PDB entry 7PUA | electron microscopy, 3.60 A resolution | chains CA and Cp of the 84 polymer chains in the assembly

Chain CA:
Molecule: 9S rRNA
From: Trypanosoma brucei brucei
Sequence (621 nucleotides; numbered 1 to 621; the number before each row is that of its first residue):
     1 UAAAUUAUGGUCAAUUGUUAGUAUUCAUAUUAAUUUUUUUAAAUGUUUUA
    51 UCAUUUUAUAAAGGUUUAUUUUUGAAAGAUUUUUUGUAUAAAAUUUUAGG
   101 AAUAGUUAAUAAUAAUUUAUAAUUUUGAUUAGAUUGUUUUGUUAAUGCUA
   151 UUAGAUGGGUGUGGAAAAAUAAAAAAAAUAAUUAAUAUAUAUCAAUAAUA
   201 AAUUAAAUUAAUCUAUUAGUCAGAAAUGGAUGCCAGCCGUUGCGGUAAUU
   251 UCUAUGCUUUUAAAUAUUAUACAAUUAUCAUAUUAAAUUGUUAAGUGCUG
   301 AUUUAACCAAUAAAAAUAUAAAUAAUUUUUAUUUGUUUUUAAACACCAUU
   351 AGGUAUAUGCAAAUAUAAAAUUAUAGUAAUUAUAAAUUAUAUUAUAUUAU
   401 AUUUAUUCAUAUAAUUAAUAGGAUAAUAUUUGUAGUUUUUGAUACCAUGA
   451 UAAGGAUUAUAAAUUGAAAGUGUUAAUAUCAUAAUCAAAAUUUAUUAUUU
   501 AUAUUAAAUAUGUAUGUGUAGAUAAAAUAAGAAAUUAAAAAGGUAUUGUU
   551 GCCCACCAAUUUUUAUAAUAAAAAUAACGUGCAGUAAUUAAUAUAUUUAU
   601 AAAAAUAUAUUUUUUUUUUUU
Not modelled in the structure: 186-197, 208-215, 274-284, 330-344, 357-401, 533-551, 612-621
Sequence notes: expression tag (614-621)
Ion coordination: Mg2+ site 1 near U65 (its only coordinating residue here); Mg2+ site 2: A68, U94, U95; Mg2+ site 3 near A76 (its only coordinating residue here); Mg2+ site 4 near A128 (its only coordinating residue here)

Chain Cp:
Name: Protein FYV4, mitochondrial
From: Trypanosoma brucei brucei
UniProtKB: Q389L3 (Q389L3_TRYB2); numbering as in UniProt (aligned over 1-187)
Amino-acid sequence (187 residues; each row starts with the number of its first residue):
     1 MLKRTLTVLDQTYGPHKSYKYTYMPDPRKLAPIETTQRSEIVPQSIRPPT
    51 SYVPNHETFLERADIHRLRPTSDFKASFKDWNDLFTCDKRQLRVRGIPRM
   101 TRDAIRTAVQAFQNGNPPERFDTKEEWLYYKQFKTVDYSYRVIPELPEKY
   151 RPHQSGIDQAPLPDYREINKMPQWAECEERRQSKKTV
Not modelled in the structure: 1-14, 183-187

How chain CA and chain Cp interact:
Residue-residue contacts - 39 pairs, chain CA then chain Cp:
  U44(CA) / Leu-68(Cp)  phosphate contact
  G45(CA) / His-66(Cp)  hydrogen bond to the base
  G45(CA) / Arg-67(Cp)  hydrogen bond to the base
  G45(CA) / Leu-68(Cp)  phosphate contact
  G45(CA) / Thr-123(Cp)  hydrogen bond to the base
  G45(CA) / Trp-127(Cp)  stacking on the base
  G45(CA) / Tyr-138(Cp)  sugar contact
  G45(CA) / Tyr-140(Cp)  hydrogen bond to the base
  U46(CA) / Asp-137(Cp)  base contact
  U46(CA) / Tyr-138(Cp)  base contact
  U46(CA) / Ser-139(Cp)  base contact
  U47(CA) / Ser-139(Cp)  base contact
  U47(CA) / Tyr-140(Cp)  hydrogen bond to the phosphate
  U48(CA) / Ser-139(Cp)  base contact
  U48(CA) / Tyr-140(Cp)  base contact
  A53(CA) / Val-142(Cp)  phosphate contact
  U57(CA) / Arg-141(Cp)  hydrogen bond to the base
  U170(CA) / Val-136(Cp)  phosphate contact
  A180(CA) / Thr-107(Cp)  base contact
  A180(CA) / Ala-111(Cp)  sugar contact
  A180(CA) / Arg-120(Cp)  sugar contact
  A181(CA) / Thr-107(Cp)  sugar contact
  A181(CA) / Gln-110(Cp)  hydrogen bond to the sugar
  A181(CA) / Ala-111(Cp)  phosphate contact
  A181(CA) / Asn-114(Cp)  hydrogen bond to the phosphate
  A181(CA) / Asn-116(Cp)  hydrogen bond to the phosphate
  U182(CA) / Gln-110(Cp)  sugar contact
  U182(CA) / Asn-114(Cp)  hydrogen bond to the phosphate
  U183(CA) / Arg-38(Cp)  base contact
  U183(CA) / Ser-39(Cp)  base contact
  U183(CA) / Gln-44(Cp)  hydrogen bond to the base
  U183(CA) / Asp-88(Cp)  hydrogen bond to the sugar
  U183(CA) / Arg-106(Cp)  sugar contact
  A184(CA) / Asp-88(Cp)  phosphate contact
  A184(CA) / Lys-89(Cp)  phosphate contact
  A184(CA) / Arg-90(Cp)  base contact
  A184(CA) / Arg-106(Cp)  salt bridge to the phosphate
  A185(CA) / Lys-89(Cp)  phosphate contact
  A185(CA) / Arg-90(Cp)  phosphate contact
Also at the interface, not in a pair above, chain CA (18 interface residues in all): A42, A43, U49, A169
Also at the interface, not in a pair above, chain Cp (28 interface residues in all): Val-42, Arg-99, Lys-124

Summary:
The interface between chain CA and chain Cp involves 18 residues on one side and 28 on the other; the contacts
include 12 hydrogen bonds, 1 salt bridge and 1 aromatic stacking contact. Polar contacts include
G45(CA)/His-66(Cp), G45(CA)/Arg-67(Cp) and G45(CA)/Thr-123(Cp).
Here chain CA is 9S rRNA and chain Cp is Protein FYV4, mitochondrial, both from Trypanosoma brucei brucei.
Entry 7PUA (Middle assembly intermediate of the Trypanosoma brucei mitoribosomal small subunit) was determined
by electron microscopy (same publication as 7PUB).
